PDB entry 8Y9D | electron microscopy, 2.45 A resolution | chains A and D of the 4 polymer chains in the assembly

# Chain A (and D)
Name: Versatile Aromatic Prenyltransferase auraA
Notes: chain D of this document is another copy of the same molecule, construct and numbering; everything in this record applies to it too
Chain sequence (410 residues; numbered 23 to 432; the number before each row is that of its first residue):
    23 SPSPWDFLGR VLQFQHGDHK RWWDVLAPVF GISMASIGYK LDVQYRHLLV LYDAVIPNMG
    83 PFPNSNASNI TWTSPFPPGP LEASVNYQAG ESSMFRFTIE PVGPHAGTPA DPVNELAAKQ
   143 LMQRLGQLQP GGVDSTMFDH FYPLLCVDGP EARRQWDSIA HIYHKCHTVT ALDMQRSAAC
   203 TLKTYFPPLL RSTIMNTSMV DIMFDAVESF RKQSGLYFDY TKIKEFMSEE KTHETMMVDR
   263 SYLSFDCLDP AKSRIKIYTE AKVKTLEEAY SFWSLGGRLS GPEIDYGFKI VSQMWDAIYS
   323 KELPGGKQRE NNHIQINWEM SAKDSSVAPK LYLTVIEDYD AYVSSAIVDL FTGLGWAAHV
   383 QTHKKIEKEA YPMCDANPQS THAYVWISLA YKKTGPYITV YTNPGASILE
Residues lining bound ligands:
  - A1LYE ((3S,6S)-3-(1H-imidazol-4-ylmethyl)-6-propan-2-yl-piperazine-2,5-dione): Phe98, Leu103, Glu104, Thr120, His186, Cys188, Val191, Tyr207, Pro209, Tyr264, Glu282, Gln337, Trp408, Tyr423
  - dimethylallyl S-thiolodiphosphate (DST): Glu104, Arg118, Thr120, Val191, Lys205, Tyr207, Tyr264, Arg276, Lys278, Tyr280, Asn339, Lys352, Tyr354, Tyr419, Tyr423

# Chain A / chain D interface
Contacting residue pairs - 36 pairs, chain A then chain D:
  Ser23(A) - Arg68(D)
  Pro24(A) - Arg68(D)
  Phe29(A) - Arg68(D)
  Phe29(A) - Leu71(D)  hydrophobic
  Leu30(A) - Leu71(D)  hydrophobic
  Arg32(A) - Arg146(D)
  Arg32(A) - Gln149(D)
  Arg32(A) - Leu150(D)
  Val33(A) - Leu71(D)  hydrophobic
  Val33(A) - Tyr74(D)
  Val33(A) - Asp75(D)
  Val33(A) - Leu150(D)  hydrophobic
  Leu34(A) - Leu34(D)  hydrophobic
  Gln35(A) - Gln35(D)
  Gln35(A) - Gln37(D)
  Gln35(A) - Tyr74(D)  hydrogen bond (backbone-side chain)
  Gln37(A) - Gln35(D)
  Leu63(A) - Asp64(D)
  Asp64(A) - Leu63(D)
  Asp64(A) - Tyr67(D)
  Tyr67(A) - Asp64(D)
  Tyr67(A) - Arg68(D)
  Arg68(A) - Ser23(D)
  Arg68(A) - Pro24(D)
  Arg68(A) - Phe29(D)
  Arg68(A) - Tyr67(D)
  Leu71(A) - Phe29(D)  hydrophobic
  Leu71(A) - Leu30(D)  hydrophobic
  Leu71(A) - Val33(D)  hydrophobic
  Tyr74(A) - Val33(D)
  Tyr74(A) - Gln35(D)  hydrogen bond (side chain-backbone)
  Asp75(A) - Val33(D)
  Arg146(A) - Arg32(D)
  Gln149(A) - Arg32(D)
  Leu150(A) - Arg32(D)
  Leu150(A) - Val33(D)  hydrophobic
Other interface residues (no listed pair), chain A (20 interface residues in all): Val72
Other interface residues (no listed pair), chain D (20 interface residues in all): Val72

# Summary
Chain A and chain D each contribute 20 residues to their interface, with 2 hydrogen bonds. The hydrogen-bonded
pair is Gln35(A)-Tyr74(D). Ligands of chain A: dimethylallyl S-thiolodiphosphate and compound A1LYE.
Both chains are Versatile Aromatic Prenyltransferase auraA. Entry 8Y9D (Versatile Aromatic Prenyltransferase
auraA in complex with DMAPP and cyclo-(L-Val-L-His)) was determined by electron microscopy together with 8Y9E,
8Y9G and 9JHX from the same study.
